9GA5 - chains A and B of the 4 polymer chains in the assembly; structure by electron microscopy, 3.20 A resolution.

== Chain A (and B) ==
Name: UvrABC system protein A
Source organism: Mycobacterium tuberculosis
Notes: chain B of this document is another copy of the same molecule, construct and numbering; everything in this record applies to it too
UniProt: P9WQK7 (UVRA_MYCTU); residue numbers follow UniProt; this construct covers 1-953
Chain sequence (974 residues; row label = number of the first residue in the row; numbers below 1 keep their minus sign (Met-20 is residue -20)):
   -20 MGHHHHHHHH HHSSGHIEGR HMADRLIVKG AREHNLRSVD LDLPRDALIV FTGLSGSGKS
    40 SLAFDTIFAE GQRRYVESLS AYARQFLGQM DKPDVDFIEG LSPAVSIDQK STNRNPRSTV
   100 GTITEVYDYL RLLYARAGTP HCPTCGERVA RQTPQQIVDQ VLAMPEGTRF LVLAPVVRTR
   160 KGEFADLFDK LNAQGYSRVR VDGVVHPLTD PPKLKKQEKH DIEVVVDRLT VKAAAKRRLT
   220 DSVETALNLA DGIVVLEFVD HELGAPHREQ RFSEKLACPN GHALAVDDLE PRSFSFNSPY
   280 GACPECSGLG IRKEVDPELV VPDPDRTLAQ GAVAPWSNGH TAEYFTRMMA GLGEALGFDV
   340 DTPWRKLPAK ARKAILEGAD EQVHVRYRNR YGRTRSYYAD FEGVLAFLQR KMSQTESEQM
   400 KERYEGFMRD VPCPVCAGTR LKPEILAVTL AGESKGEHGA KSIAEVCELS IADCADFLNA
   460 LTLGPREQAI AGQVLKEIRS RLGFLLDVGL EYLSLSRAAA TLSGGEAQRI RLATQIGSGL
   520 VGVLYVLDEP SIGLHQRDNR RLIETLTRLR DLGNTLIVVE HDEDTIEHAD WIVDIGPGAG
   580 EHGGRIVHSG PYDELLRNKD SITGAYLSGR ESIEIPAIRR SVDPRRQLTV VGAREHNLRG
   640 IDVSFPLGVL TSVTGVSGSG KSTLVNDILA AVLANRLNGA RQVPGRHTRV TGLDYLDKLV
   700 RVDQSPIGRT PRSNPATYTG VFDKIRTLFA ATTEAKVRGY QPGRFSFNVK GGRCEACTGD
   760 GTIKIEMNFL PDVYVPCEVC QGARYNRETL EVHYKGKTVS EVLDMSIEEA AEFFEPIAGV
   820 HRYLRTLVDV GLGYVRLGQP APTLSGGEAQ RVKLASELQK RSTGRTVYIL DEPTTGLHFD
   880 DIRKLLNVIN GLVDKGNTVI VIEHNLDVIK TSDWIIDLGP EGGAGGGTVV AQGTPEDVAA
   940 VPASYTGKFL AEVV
Unresolved in the structure: -20 to 0, 123-265, 364-376
Differences from the reference sequence: initiating methionine (-20); expression tag (-19 to 0)
Bound ions: Zn2+ site 1: Cys282, Cys285, Cys412, Cys415; Zn2+ site 2: Cys753, Cys756, Cys776, Cys779
Small-molecule neighbours: ADP (adenosine-5'-diphosphate): Tyr491, Arg496, Thr500, His635, Asn636, Val655, Ser656, Gly657, Ser658, Gly659, Lys660, Ser661, Thr662, Gly922

== How chain A and chain B interact ==
Pairs across the interface (95):
  Lys8(A) with Gln472(B)
  Gln51(A) with Tyr54(B); Leu58(B)
  Arg52(A) with Glu104(B), salt bridge
  Arg53(A) with Tyr108(B); Ser517(B), hydrogen bond (side chain-backbone); Leu519(B)
  Tyr54(A) with Gln51(B); Tyr54(B), hydrophobic; Pro82(B), hydrophobic; Ala83(B), hydrogen bond (side chain-backbone); Val84(B), hydrophobic
  Glu56(A) with Arg510(B), hydrogen bond (backbone-side chain)
  Ser57(A) with Val84(B); Arg510(B); Gln514(B)
  Leu58(A) with Gln51(B)
  Ser59(A) with Lys89(B), hydrogen bond (side chain-backbone); Ser90(B)
  Ala60(A) with Leu66(B), hydrophobic
  Tyr61(A) with Tyr61(B); Leu66(B), hydrophobic
  Ala62(A) with Asn94(B), hydrogen bond (backbone-side chain)
  Phe65(A) with Ala60(B); Tyr61(B)
  Leu66(A) with Ala60(B), hydrophobic
  Asp75(A) with Tyr108(B); Arg115(B), salt bridge
  Phe76(A) with Gln472(B); Val473(B); Glu476(B)
  Leu80(A) with Leu519(B); Val520(B), hydrogen bond (backbone-backbone)
  Ser81(A) with Val520(B), hydrogen bond (side chain-backbone)
  Pro82(A) with Tyr54(B), hydrophobic; Pro82(B), hydrophobic; Val520(B); Val522(B)
  Ala83(A) with Tyr54(B), hydrogen bond (backbone-side chain)
  Val84(A) with Tyr54(B), hydrophobic
  Ser90(A) with Ser59(B)
  Asn92(A) with Arg63(B)
  Pro95(A) with Phe768(B), hydrophobic
  Arg96(A) with Met766(B); Asn767(B), hydrogen bond (side chain-backbone); Phe768(B); Leu769(B)
  Ser97(A) with Arg63(B), hydrogen bond
  Ile102(A) with Glu56(B); Arg63(B)
  Glu104(A) with Arg52(B), salt bridge
  Asp107(A) with Lys71(B), salt bridge
  Tyr108(A) with Arg53(B); Phe76(B), hydrophobic
  Arg115(A) with Arg11(B); Asp75(B), salt bridge
  Asn276(A) with Leu769(B)
  Ser277(A) with Met766(B)
  Pro278(A) with Met766(B); Val772(B), hydrophobic; Val774(B), hydrophobic
  Tyr279(A) with Val774(B); Pro775(B)
  Ser286(A) with Met766(B); Asn767(B)
  Leu288(A) with Asn767(B); Phe768(B), hydrophobic
  Gln472(A) with Lys8(B), hydrogen bond; Phe76(B)
  Val473(A) with Phe76(B)
  Glu476(A) with Phe76(B)
  Arg510(A) with Glu56(B), salt bridge; Ser57(B)
  Gln514(A) with Ser57(B), hydrogen bond
  Ser517(A) with Arg53(B), hydrogen bond (backbone-side chain)
  Leu519(A) with Leu80(B); Ser81(B); Pro82(B)
  Val520(A) with Arg24(B); Leu80(B), hydrogen bond (backbone-backbone); Ser81(B), hydrogen bond (backbone-side chain); Pro82(B)
  Gly521(A) with Val520(B); Gly521(B)
  Asp550(A) with Met1(B)
  Ile764(A) with Pro278(B), hydrophobic
  Met766(A) with Arg96(B), hydrogen bond; Ser277(B); Pro278(B); Ser286(B), hydrogen bond
  Asn767(A) with Arg96(B); Ser286(B)
  Phe768(A) with Arg96(B)
  Leu769(A) with Arg96(B)
  Val772(A) with Pro278(B), hydrophobic
Other interface residues (no listed pair), chain A (67 interface residues in all): Met1, Arg11, Arg24, Val55, Arg63, Lys71, Gly79, Ser85, Asn94, Leu111, Thr513, Gly518, Val774, Pro775
Other interface residues (no listed pair), chain B (67 interface residues in all): Ala2, Val55, Ala62, Gly79, Asn92, Pro95, Asp107, Leu111, Asn276, Tyr279, Ala281, Leu288, Gly518, Asp550, Ile764, Tyr773

== Summary ==
The chain A/chain B interface involves 67 residues from each chain, with 17 hydrogen bonds and 6 salt bridges.
Among the polar pairs are Arg52(A)-Glu104(B), Asp75(A)-Arg115(B) and Asp107(A)-Lys71(B). Ligands of chain A:
ADP. Cys282(A), Cys285(A), Cys412(A) and Cys415(A) form the Zn2+ site 1.
Both chains are UvrABC system protein A (Mycobacterium tuberculosis). Entry 9GA5 (MtUvrA2 bound to endogenous
E. coli DNA) was determined by electron microscopy (same publication as 9GA2, 9GA3 and 9GA4).
